Entry 7UUN (X-ray diffraction, 2.83 A resolution); this record covers chain A.

Chain A:
Molecule: Aminocyclitol acetyltransferase ApmA
Organism: Staphylococcus aureus
UniProtKB: A0A1D0AST6 (A0A1D0AST6_STAAU); residues 1-274 here = UniProt positions 1-274
Amino-acid sequence (276 residues; row label = number of the first residue in the row; numbers below 1 keep their minus sign (Gln-1 is residue -1)):
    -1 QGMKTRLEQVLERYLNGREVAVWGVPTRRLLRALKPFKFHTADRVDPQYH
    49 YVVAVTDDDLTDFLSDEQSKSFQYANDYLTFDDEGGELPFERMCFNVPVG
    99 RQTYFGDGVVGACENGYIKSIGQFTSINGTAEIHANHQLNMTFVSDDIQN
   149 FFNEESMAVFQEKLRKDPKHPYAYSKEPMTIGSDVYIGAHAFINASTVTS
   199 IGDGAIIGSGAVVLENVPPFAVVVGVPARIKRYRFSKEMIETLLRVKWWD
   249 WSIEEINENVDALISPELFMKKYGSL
Disordered / not traced: -1, 273-274
Differences from the reference sequence: expression tag (-1 to 0)
Small-molecule neighbours: neomycin (NMY): Glu85, Tyr102, Gly109, Glu112, Asn113, Tyr115, Asn126, Gly127, His132, His135, Asp144, Asp145

In short:
Bound to chain A: neomycin.
Chain A is Aminocyclitol acetyltransferase ApmA (Staphylococcus aureus); the structure, Crystal structure of
aminoglycoside resistance enzyme ApmA, complex with neomycin, was determined by X-ray diffraction (same
publication as 7UUJ, 7UUK, 7UUL, 7UUM and 7UUO).
